Entry 6QLE (electron microscopy, 3.55 A resolution); this record covers chains P and Q of the 11 polymer chains in the assembly.

Chain P:
Molecule: Inner kinetochore subunit CTF19
Organism: Saccharomyces cerevisiae
UniProtKB: Q02732 (CENPP_YEAST); residues 1-369 here = UniProt positions 1-369
Chain sequence (369 residues; row label = number of the first residue in the row):
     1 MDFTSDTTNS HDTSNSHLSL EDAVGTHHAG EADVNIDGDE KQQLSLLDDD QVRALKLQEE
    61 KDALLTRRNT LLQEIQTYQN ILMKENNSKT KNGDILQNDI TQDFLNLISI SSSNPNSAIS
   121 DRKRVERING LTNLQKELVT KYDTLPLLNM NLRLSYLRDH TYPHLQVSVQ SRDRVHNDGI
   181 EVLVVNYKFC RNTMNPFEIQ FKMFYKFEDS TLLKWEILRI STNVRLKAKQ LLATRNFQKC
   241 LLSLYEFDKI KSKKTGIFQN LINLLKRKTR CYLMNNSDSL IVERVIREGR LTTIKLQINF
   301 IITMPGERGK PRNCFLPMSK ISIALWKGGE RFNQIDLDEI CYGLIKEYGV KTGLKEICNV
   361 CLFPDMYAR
Not modelled in the structure: 1-96, 111-123, 177-178, 286-292, 308-313, 367-369

Chain Q:
Molecule: Inner kinetochore subunit OKP1
Organism: Saccharomyces cerevisiae
UniProtKB: P53298 (CENPQ_YEAST); the author numbering skips numbers that UniProt does not, so the offset changes along the chain: 160-187 = UniProt 161-188; 189-220 = UniProt 189-220; 228-406 = UniProt 228-406
Chain sequence (261 residues; row label = number of the first residue in the row; note: 27 numbers in that range are skipped by the numbering (no residue carries them; nothing is unmodelled there); a row labelled like 227A-227F holds insertion residues (227A, then the next letters in order); X marks 15 residues of unknown identity (built as UNK)):
   125 XXXXXXXXXX XXXXX
   160 SILRLLETNT VSALDSVFEK YEKEMNQM
   189 THGDNNEVKR IYSKKERLLE IILTKIKKKL RQ
   227 A
227A-227F KFPSRI
   228 SERDLDIEYI YSKRQFIQNR YSQELQNNER LEAILSREQN LLEETRKLCM NLKTNNKKRL
   288 TEKLIQKDLH PVLNKAMEYT YGLESTNGFM HPDGPVTFRN DSHELNLMLN DPIKSTADVR
   348 LDKEEVLSLL PSLKEYTKKS KELKETMGQM ISDSHEEEIK EVFVPHHESH QDKTEEDIH
Not modelled in the structure: 227A-227F, 304-319, 392-406
Swiss-Prot annotation at these positions:
  - region: Met317 to Ile340 (CTF19-MCM21 binding motif)

Interface between chain P and chain Q:
Contacting residue pairs (32):
  Ile250(P) - Leu332(Q)
  Ile250(P) - Asn333(Q)
  Lys253(P) - Glu331(Q)  salt bridge
  Lys253(P) - Leu332(Q)
  Pro317(P) - Asn333(Q)
  Met318(P) - Asn333(Q)
  Met318(P) - Met335(Q)  hydrophobic
  Ser319(P) - Leu332(Q)  hydrogen bond (side chain-backbone)
  Ser319(P) - Asn333(Q)  hydrogen bond (backbone-backbone)
  Ser319(P) - Leu334(Q)
  Ser319(P) - Met335(Q)  hydrogen bond (backbone-backbone)
  Lys320(P) - Met335(Q)  hydrogen bond (side chain-backbone)
  Ile321(P) - Leu334(Q)  hydrophobic
  Ile321(P) - Leu336(Q)
  Asp338(P) - Asn337(Q)
  Tyr342(P) - Leu336(Q)  hydrophobic
  Tyr342(P) - Asn337(Q)
  Tyr342(P) - Pro339(Q)
  Ile345(P) - Phe325(Q)
  Ile345(P) - Leu336(Q)  hydrophobic
  Lys346(P) - Phe325(Q)
  Glu347(P) - Lys302(Q)
  Glu347(P) - Gly321(Q)
  Glu347(P) - Pro322(Q)
  Tyr348(P) - Pro298(Q)  hydrogen bond (side chain-backbone)
  Tyr348(P) - Val299(Q)
  Tyr348(P) - Asn301(Q)
  Tyr348(P) - Gly321(Q)
  Tyr348(P) - Thr324(Q)
  Val350(P) - Asp328(Q)
  Val350(P) - Leu334(Q)  hydrophobic
  Met366(P) - His297(Q)
Other interface residues (no listed pair), chain P (23 interface residues in all): Glu246, Phe300, Leu316, Gln334, Cys341, Gly349, Lys351, Val360
Other interface residues (no listed pair), chain Q (20 interface residues in all): Leu296, Leu300

Summary:
23 residues of chain P face 20 of chain Q across their interface; the contacts include 5 hydrogen bonds and 1
salt bridge. Polar pairs include Lys253(P)-Glu331(Q), Ser319(P)-Leu332(Q) and Lys320(P)-Met335(Q).
Chain P is Inner kinetochore subunit CTF19 and chain Q is Inner kinetochore subunit OKP1, both from
Saccharomyces cerevisiae; the structure, Structure of inner kinetochore CCAN complex, was determined by
electron microscopy, deposited together with 6QLD and 6QLF.
